Entry 1HFD (X-ray diffraction, 2.30 A resolution); this record covers chain A.

# Chain A
Name: Complement factor D
Source organism: Homo sapiens
Notes: EC 3.4.21.46
Reference sequence: P00746 (CFAD_HUMAN); the construct lacks a stretch of the UniProt sequence and is renumbered around it, so the offset changes along the chain: 16-36 = UniProt 26-46; 38-61 = UniProt 47-70; 62-115 = UniProt 74-127; 118-124 = UniProt 128-134; 6 more segments
Amino-acid sequence (228 residues; numbered 16 to 243 plus 8 insertion-coded residues; 8 numbers in that range are skipped by the numbering (no residue carries them; nothing is unmodelled there); the number before each row is that of its first residue; a row labelled like 61A-61C holds insertion residues (61A, then the next letters in order)):
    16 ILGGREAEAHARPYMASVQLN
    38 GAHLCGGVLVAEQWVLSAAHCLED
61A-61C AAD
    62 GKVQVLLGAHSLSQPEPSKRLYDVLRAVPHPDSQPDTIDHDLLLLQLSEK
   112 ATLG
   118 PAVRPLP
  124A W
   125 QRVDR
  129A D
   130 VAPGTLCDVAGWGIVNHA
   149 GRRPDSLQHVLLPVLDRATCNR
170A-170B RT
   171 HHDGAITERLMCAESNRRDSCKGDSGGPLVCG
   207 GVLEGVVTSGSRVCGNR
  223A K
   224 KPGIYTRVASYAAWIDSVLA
Cystine bridges: Cys42-Cys58, Cys136-Cys201, Cys168-Cys182, Cys191-Cys220

# Overview
Chain A is Complement factor D (Homo sapiens); the structure, Human complement factor D in a P21 crystal form,
was determined by X-ray diffraction, deposited together with 1BIO.
